6O4Y - chains A and C of the 3 polymer chains in the assembly; structure by X-ray diffraction, 1.58 A resolution.

Chain A:
Name: MHC class I antigen
Organism: Homo sapiens
UniProt: U5YJM1 (U5YJM1_HUMAN); residues 1-274 here correspond to UniProt positions 25-298 (UniProt number = residue number + 24)
Chain sequence (274 residues; each row starts with the number of its first residue):
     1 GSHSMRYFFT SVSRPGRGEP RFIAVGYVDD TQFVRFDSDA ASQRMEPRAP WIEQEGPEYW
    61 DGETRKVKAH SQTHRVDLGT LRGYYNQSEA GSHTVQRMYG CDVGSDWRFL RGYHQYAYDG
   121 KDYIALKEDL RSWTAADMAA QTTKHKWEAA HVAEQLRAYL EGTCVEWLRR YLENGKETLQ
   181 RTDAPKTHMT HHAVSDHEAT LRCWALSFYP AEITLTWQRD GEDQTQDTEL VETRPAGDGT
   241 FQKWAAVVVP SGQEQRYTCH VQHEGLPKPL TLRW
Disulfides: Cys101-Cys164, Cys203-Cys259
Bound ions: Na+ site 1 near Asp37 (its only coordinating residue here); Na+ site 2: Arg44, Glu46; Na+ site 3: Asp77 (shared with Val7(C) of chain C); Na+ site 4: Thr94, Gln96

Chain C:
Name: Peptide MM91
Chain sequence (9 residues; row label = number of the first residue in the row):
     1 KLVVGAVGV
Bound ions: Na+: Val7 (shared with Asp77(A) of chain A)

Interface between chain A and chain C:
Residue-residue contacts - 38 pairs, chain A then chain C:
  Met5(A) with Lys1(C)
  Tyr7(A) with Lys1(C), hydrogen bond (side chain-backbone); Leu2(C), hydrophobic
  Phe9(A) with Leu2(C), hydrophobic
  Met45(A) with Leu2(C), hydrophobic
  Tyr59(A) with Lys1(C)
  Glu63(A) with Lys1(C); Leu2(C), hydrogen bond (side chain-backbone)
  Lys66(A) with Leu2(C), hydrogen bond (side chain-backbone); Val3(C); Val4(C)
  Val67(A) with Leu2(C)
  His70(A) with Val3(C)
  Thr73(A) with Ala6(C), hydrogen bond (side chain-backbone); Val7(C); Gly8(C)
  Asp77(A) with Gly8(C); Val9(C), hydrogen bond (side chain-backbone)
  Thr80(A) with Val9(C)
  Leu81(A) with Val9(C), hydrophobic
  Tyr84(A) with Val9(C), hydrogen bond (side chain-backbone)
  Arg97(A) with Ala6(C)
  Tyr99(A) with Leu2(C); Val3(C), hydrogen bond (side chain-backbone)
  Tyr116(A) with Val9(C)
  Thr143(A) with Val9(C), hydrogen bond (side chain-backbone)
  Lys146(A) with Val7(C); Gly8(C), hydrogen bond (side chain-backbone); Val9(C), hydrogen bond (side chain-backbone)
  Trp147(A) with Val7(C); Gly8(C), hydrogen bond (side chain-backbone); Val9(C), hydrophobic
  Val152(A) with Val7(C), hydrophobic
  Tyr159(A) with Lys1(C), hydrogen bond (side chain-backbone); Leu2(C); Val3(C)
  Trp167(A) with Lys1(C)
  Tyr171(A) with Lys1(C), hydrogen bond (side chain-backbone)
Interface residues without a listed pair, chain A (28 interface residues in all): Tyr123, Gln155, Leu156, Thr163
From the paper, about this interface:
  - residue pairs: Thr73(A)-Ala6(C) (hydrogen bond), Lys146(A)-Gly8(C) (hydrogen bond), Lys146(A)-Val9(C) (hydrogen bond)
  - interface residues, chain A: Tyr7(A), Phe9(A), Met45(A), Glu63(A), Lys66(A), Val67(A), His70(A), Thr73(A), Thr80(A), Leu81(A), Tyr84(A), Tyr99(A), Tyr116(A), Thr143(A), Lys146(A), Trp147(A), Val152(A), Tyr159(A), Trp167(A), Tyr171(A)

In short:
28 residues of chain A and 8 residues of chain C are in contact, with 13 hydrogen bonds. Polar pairs include
Tyr7(A)-Lys1(C), Glu63(A)-Leu2(C) and Lys66(A)-Leu2(C). The authors report hydrogen bonds between Thr73(A) and
Ala6(C), Lys146(A) and Gly8(C) and Lys146(A) and Val9(C). The paper reports interface residues Tyr7(A),
Phe9(A) and Met45(A) among others.
Chain A is MHC class I antigen (Homo sapiens) and chain C is Peptide MM91; the structure, Structure of
HLA-A2:01 with peptide MM91, was determined by X-ray diffraction (same publication as 6O4Z, 6O51 and 6O53).
